PDB entry 2GL9 | X-ray diffraction, 2.00 A resolution | chains B and D of the 4 polymer chains in the assembly

Chain B:
Protein: Glycosylasparaginase beta chain
Organism: Elizabethkingia meningoseptica
Notes: EC 3.5.1.26
UniProt: Q47898 (ASPG_FLAME); residues 152-295 here correspond to UniProt positions 197-340 (UniProt number = residue number + 45)
Sequence (144 residues; numbered 152 to 295; the number before each row is that of its first residue):
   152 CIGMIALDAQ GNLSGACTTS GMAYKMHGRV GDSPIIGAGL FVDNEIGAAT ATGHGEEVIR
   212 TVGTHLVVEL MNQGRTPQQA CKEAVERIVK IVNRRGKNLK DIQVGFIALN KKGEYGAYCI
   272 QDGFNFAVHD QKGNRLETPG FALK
Sequence notes: engineered mutation Cys152 (Thr197 in Q47898)
Residues lining bound ligands: asparagine / N-acetylglucosamine: Cys152, Thr170, Gly172, Met173, Arg180, Gly182, Asp183, Ser184, Thr203, Gly204, His205, Gly206
From the paper describing this entry:
  - binding site for asparagine: Thr170, Arg180, Asp183, Ser184, Thr203, Gly204, Gly206
  - binding site for N-acetylglucosamine: Cys152
  - catalytic residues: Cys152, Thr170, Ser184, Thr203, Gly204
  - contacts within the chain: Cys152-Thr170 (hydrogen bond), Cys152-Ser184
  - conformationally variable residues: Thr203 to Gly204, Glu237 to Gly256
  - mutagenesis - T152C (1.510-4 s-1): decreased catalytic activity on natural substrate (citing earlier work)
  - mutagenesis - T170A (3000-fold), T170C, T203A (10-fold): decreased catalytic activity (citing earlier work)

Chain D:
Protein: Glycosylasparaginase beta chain
Organism: Elizabethkingia meningoseptica
Notes: EC 3.5.1.26
UniProt: Q47898 (ASPG_FLAME); residues 452-595 here correspond to UniProt positions 197-340 (UniProt number = residue number - 255)
Sequence (144 residues; row label = number of the first residue in the row):
   452 CIGMIALDAQ GNLSGACTTS GMAYKMHGRV GDSPIIGAGL FVDNEIGAAT ATGHGEEVIR
   512 TVGTHLVVEL MNQGRTPQQA CKEAVERIVK IVNRRGKNLK DIQVGFIALN KKGEYGAYCI
   572 QDGFNFAVHD QKGNRLETPG FALK
Covalently attached groups: asparagine (ASN) linked to Cys452
Sequence notes: engineered mutation Cys452 (Thr197 in Q47898)
Residues lining bound ligands: asparagine / N-acetylglucosamine: Thr470, Gly472, Met473, Arg480, Gly482, Asp483, Ser484, Thr503, Gly504, His505, Gly506
From the paper describing this entry:
  - conformationally variable residues: Thr503

Chain B / chain D interface:
Contacting residue pairs (28):
  Ile186(B) with Ile486(D), hydrophobic
  Ile187(B) with Ile510(D)
  Gly188(B) with Val513(D)
  Phe192(B) with Arg511(D); Val513(D), hydrophobic
  Asp194(B) with Arg545(D), salt bridge
  Glu196(B) with Arg545(D), salt bridge
  Ile210(B) with Ile487(D)
  Arg211(B) with Phe492(D)
  Thr212(B) with His516(D)
  Val213(B) with Ile487(D); Gly488(D); Phe492(D), hydrophobic; Val513(D), hydrophobic; His516(D)
  His216(B) with Thr512(D); Val513(D); His516(D)
  Leu217(B) with His516(D)
  Glu220(B) with Gln524(D); Arg538(D), salt bridge
  Asn223(B) with Arg538(D)
  Gln224(B) with Glu520(D); Gln524(D), hydrogen bond
  Arg238(B) with Glu520(D), salt bridge; Asn523(D)
  Arg245(B) with Asp494(D), salt bridge; Glu496(D), salt bridge
Interface residues without a listed pair, chain D (17 interface residues in all): Leu517

In short:
Chain B and chain D each contribute 17 residues to their interface, with 1 hydrogen bond and 6 salt bridges.
Polar pairs include Asp194(B)-Arg545(D), Glu196(B)-Arg545(D) and Glu220(B)-Arg538(D). Bound to chain B:
asparagine / N-acetylglucosamine. From the paper: catalytic residues Cys152(B), Thr170(B) and Ser184(B) among
others; T170A, T170C and T203A of chain B reduce catalytic activity.
Chain B and chain D are both Glycosylasparaginase beta chain (Elizabethkingia meningoseptica); the structure,
Crystal Structure of Glycosylasparaginase-Substrate Complex, was determined by X-ray diffraction.
